PDB entry 8IML | electron microscopy, 2.74 A resolution | chains 3 and L of the 41 polymer chains in the assembly

[Chain 3]
Molecule: CpcJ
Organism: Anthocerotibacter panamensis
Sequence (531 residues; each row starts with the number of its first residue):
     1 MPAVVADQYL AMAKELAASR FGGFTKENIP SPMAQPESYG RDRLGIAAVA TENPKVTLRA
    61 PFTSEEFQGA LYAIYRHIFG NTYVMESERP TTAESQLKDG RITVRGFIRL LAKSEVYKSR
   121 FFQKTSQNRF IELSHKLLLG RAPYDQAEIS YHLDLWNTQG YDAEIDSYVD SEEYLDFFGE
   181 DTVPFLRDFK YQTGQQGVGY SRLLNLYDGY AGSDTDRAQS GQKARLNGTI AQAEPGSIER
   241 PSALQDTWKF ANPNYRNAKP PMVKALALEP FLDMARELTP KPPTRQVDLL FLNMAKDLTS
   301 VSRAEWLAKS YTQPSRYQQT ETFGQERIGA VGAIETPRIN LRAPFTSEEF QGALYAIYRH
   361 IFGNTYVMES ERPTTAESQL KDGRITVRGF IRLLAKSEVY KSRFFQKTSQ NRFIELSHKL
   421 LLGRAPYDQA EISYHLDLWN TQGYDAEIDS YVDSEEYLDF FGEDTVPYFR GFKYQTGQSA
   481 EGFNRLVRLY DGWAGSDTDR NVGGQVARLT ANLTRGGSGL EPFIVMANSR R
Not modelled in the structure: 271-286
Small-molecule neighbours:
  - phycocyanobilin (CYC), molecule 1: Gly-40, Phe-189, Lys-190, Tyr-191, Gln-195, Gln-196, Gly-197, Tyr-200
  - phycocyanobilin (CYC), molecule 2: Arg-76, Asn-81, Thr-82, Tyr-83, Tyr-210, Ala-211, Ser-213, Thr-215, Arg-217
  - phycocyanobilin (CYC), molecule 3: Thr-92, Ser-95, Gln-96, Lys-98, Asp-99, Arg-101
  - phycocyanobilin (CYC), molecule 4: Ser-126, Gln-127, Asn-128, Gln-146, Ile-149, Ser-150, Leu-153, Trp-156
  - phycocyanobilin (CYC), molecule 5: Phe-323, Gly-324, Gln-325, Phe-472, Lys-473, Tyr-474, Gln-478, Ser-479, Ala-480, Phe-483
  - phycocyanobilin (CYC), molecule 6: Arg-359, Asn-364, Thr-365, Tyr-366, Trp-493, Ala-494, Ser-496, Thr-498, Arg-500
  - phycocyanobilin (CYC), molecule 7: Thr-375, Ser-378, Gln-379, Lys-381, Asp-382, Arg-384
  - phycocyanobilin (CYC), molecule 8: Ser-409, Gln-410, Asn-411, Gln-429, Ile-432, Ser-433, Leu-436, Trp-439

[Chain L]
Molecule: CpcB
Organism: Anthocerotibacter panamensis
Sequence (172 residues; numbered 1 to 172; the number before each row is that of its first residue):
     1 MNDVFTRAIA QADLKGSFLL ESDLDKLASF AKEGVKRLDA VAALTNNAPA IISDAAHKLF
    61 AEQQELIQPG GNAYPHRRMA ACLRDMEIIL RYVSYALLAG DASVLDDRCL NGLRETYNAL
   121 GTPTQSVARA VQLMKDAAMV HLKSTANVTV GDCSSLYSEA ATYFDKAAAS IA
Small-molecule neighbours:
  - phycocyanobilin (CYC), molecule 1: Val-35, Lys-36, Leu-38, Asp-39, Leu-142, Lys-143, Ser-144, Thr-145, Val-148, Thr-149, Val-150, Gly-151, Asp-152, Cys-153, Leu-156, Tyr-157
  - phycocyanobilin (CYC), molecule 2: His-57, Ile-67, Tyr-74, Pro-75, His-76, Met-79
  - phycocyanobilin (CYC), molecule 3: Leu-59, Leu-66, Asn-72, Arg-77, Arg-78, Ala-81, Cys-82, Asp-85, Met-86, Ile-88, Tyr-92, Arg-108, Cys-109, Leu-113, Thr-116, Tyr-117, Leu-120, Thr-122, Pro-123, Ser-126, Val-127, Ala-130

[Interface between chain 3 and chain L]
Pairs across the interface - 54 pairs, chain 3 then chain L:
  Glu-15(3) with Leu-20(L)
  Ser-19(3) with Ser-17(L); Phe-18(L), hydrogen bond (backbone-backbone); Leu-20(L)
  Arg-20(3) with Lys-15(L), hydrogen bond (side chain-backbone); Gly-16(L); Ser-17(L), hydrogen bond
  Pro-30(3) with Leu-14(L); Lys-15(L)
  Ala-34(3) with Leu-14(L)
  Gln-35(3) with Leu-14(L)
  Pro-36(3) with Leu-14(L)
  Asp-42(3) with Asp-107(L)
  Gly-45(3) with Asn-111(L), hydrogen bond (backbone-side chain)
  Ala-48(3) with Arg-108(L)
  Glu-52(3) with Met-1(L), hydrogen bond (side chain-backbone); Arg-108(L), salt bridge
  Asn-53(3) with Arg-108(L), hydrogen bond
  Thr-82(3) with Arg-77(L)
  Tyr-83(3) with Arg-77(L), hydrogen bond (backbone-side chain); Ala-81(L), hydrophobic; Arg-84(L); Asp-85(L), hydrogen bond; Ile-88(L)
  Val-84(3) with Arg-84(L), hydrogen bond (backbone-side chain)
  Met-85(3) with Ala-80(L), hydrophobic; Arg-84(L)
  Arg-89(3) with Arg-84(L)
  Asp-208(3) with Gly-112(L)
  Gly-209(3) with Asn-111(L)
  Tyr-210(3) with Tyr-92(L); Arg-108(L), hydrogen bond; Asn-111(L)
  Ala-211(3) with Arg-108(L); Cys-109(L); Asn-111(L); Gly-112(L); Leu-113(L); Thr-116(L), hydrogen bond (backbone-side chain)
  Gly-212(3) with Thr-116(L)
  Arg-217(3) with Arg-77(L); Leu-120(L)
  Ala-218(3) with Ala-119(L)
  Gln-219(3) with Ala-119(L), hydrogen bond (backbone-backbone); Leu-120(L), hydrogen bond (side chain-backbone); Gly-121(L)
  Pro-241(3) with Asn-111(L); Glu-115(L)
  Ser-242(3) with Arg-114(L), hydrogen bond; Glu-115(L), hydrogen bond
  Ala-243(3) with Leu-110(L); Ser-170(L)
  Leu-244(3) with Asp-106(L)
  Trp-248(3) with Gln-11(L)
Interface residues without a listed pair, chain 3 (38 interface residues in all): Leu-16, Phe-21, Tyr-72, Arg-120, Ser-213, Thr-215, Asp-246, Thr-247
Interface residues without a listed pair, chain L (33 interface residues in all): Arg-7, Ala-10, Arg-91

[Overview]
38 residues of chain 3 and 33 residues of chain L are in contact, with 15 hydrogen bonds and 1 salt bridge.
Among the polar pairs are Glu-52(3)/Arg-108(L), Arg-20(3)/Lys-15(L) and Arg-20(3)/Ser-17(L). One
phycocyanobilin molecule is bound between chain 3 and chain L.
Chain 3 is CpcJ and chain L is CpcB, both from Anthocerotibacter panamensis; the structure, Rs2I-Rs2II,
Rs1I-Rs1II, RbI-RbII cylinder in cyanobacterial phycobilisome from Anthocerotibacter panamensis (Cluster D),
was determined by electron microscopy, deposited together with 8IMI, 8IMJ, 8IMK, 8IMM, 8IMN and 8IMO.
